Entry 8W2F (electron microscopy, 3.10 A resolution); this record covers chains B and C of the 28 polymer chains in the assembly.

== Chain B ==
Name: Proteasome endopeptidase complex
From: Plasmodium falciparum 3D7
Notes: EC 3.4.25.1
UniProt: C6KST3 (C6KST3_PLAF7); residues 1-235 here = UniProt positions 1-235
Amino-acid sequence (235 residues; row label = number of the first residue in the row):
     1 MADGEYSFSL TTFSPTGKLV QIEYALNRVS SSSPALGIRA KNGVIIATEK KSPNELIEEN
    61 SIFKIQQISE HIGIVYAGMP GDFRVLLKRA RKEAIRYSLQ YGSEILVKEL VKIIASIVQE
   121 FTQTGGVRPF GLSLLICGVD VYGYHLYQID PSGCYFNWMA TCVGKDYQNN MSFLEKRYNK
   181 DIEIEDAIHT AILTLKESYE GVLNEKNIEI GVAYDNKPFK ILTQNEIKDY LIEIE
Not modelled in the structure: 1-5, 51-53, 198-203, 214-216, 231-235

== Chain C ==
Name: Proteasome subunit alpha type
From: Plasmodium falciparum 3D7
UniProt: Q8IDG3 (Q8IDG3_PLAF7); numbering as in UniProt (aligned over 1-242)
Amino-acid sequence (242 residues; numbered 1 to 242; the number before each row is that of its first residue):
     1 MARRYDSRTT TFSPEGRLYQ VEYALEAINN ASITIGLITK DGVILGADKV FISKLIDKAN
    61 NYEKIYKIDK HIFCGVAGLN ADANILINQS RLYAQRYLYN YNEVQPVSQL VVQICDIKQS
   121 YTQYGGLRPY GVSFLIGGYD TKDGYQLYHT DPSGNYSGWF ATAIGTNNLT ASSVLKQEWK
   181 NDMTLEEGLL LALKTLAKST DTEIPKSEKI ELAYLTNKDG EVYQKYLTEK EIEELIKLYT
   241 QK
Not modelled in the structure: 50-52, 58-61

== Chain B / chain C interface ==
Contacting residue pairs (59; chain B residue first):
  Phe8(B) - Ala2(C)
  Phe8(B) - Asp6(C)
  Phe8(B) - Gly126(C)
  Ser9(B) - Ser7(C)
  Ser9(B) - Gly126(C)  hydrogen bond (backbone-backbone)
  Ser9(B) - Leu127(C)
  Ser9(B) - Arg128(C)  hydrogen bond (side chain-backbone)
  Thr11(B) - Arg128(C)
  Thr12(B) - Ser7(C)  hydrogen bond
  Thr12(B) - Gln20(C)
  Phe13(B) - Gln20(C)
  Phe13(B) - Tyr23(C)
  Phe13(B) - Leu79(C)  hydrophobic
  Phe13(B) - Arg128(C)
  Phe13(B) - Pro129(C)
  Phe13(B) - Gly131(C)
  Ser14(B) - Tyr23(C)
  Pro15(B) - Tyr23(C)
  Thr16(B) - Glu26(C)
  Gly17(B) - Tyr23(C)
  Gly17(B) - Ala27(C)
  Lys18(B) - Asn30(C)
  Leu19(B) - Leu79(C)  hydrophobic
  Leu19(B) - Arg128(C)
  Arg39(B) - Asp57(C)  salt bridge
  Ser116(B) - Ile85(C)
  Gln119(B) - Ala81(C)
  Gln119(B) - Asp82(C)  hydrogen bond
  Gln119(B) - Ile85(C)
  Gln119(B) - Arg128(C)
  Thr122(B) - Arg128(C)  hydrogen bond (backbone-side chain)
  Gln123(B) - Asp82(C)
  Gln123(B) - Tyr121(C)
  Gln123(B) - Leu127(C)
  Gln123(B) - Arg128(C)
  Gln123(B) - Pro129(C)
  Gln123(B) - Tyr130(C)
  Thr124(B) - Leu127(C)
  Gly125(B) - Leu127(C)
  Ser152(B) - Ala81(C)
  Gly153(B) - Ala81(C)
  Cys154(B) - Asn80(C)
  Cys154(B) - Ala81(C)  hydrogen bond (side chain-backbone)
  Tyr155(B) - Asn84(C)
  Asn157(B) - Ile56(C)
  Asn157(B) - Asp57(C)  hydrogen bond
  Trp158(B) - Ser53(C)
  Trp158(B) - Leu55(C)
  Trp158(B) - Ile56(C)  hydrophobic
  Trp158(B) - Asp57(C)
  Met159(B) - Leu55(C)  hydrogen bond (backbone-backbone)
  Met159(B) - Asp57(C)
  Ala160(B) - Leu55(C)
  Met171(B) - Ser53(C)
  Met171(B) - Leu55(C)  hydrophobic
  Leu174(B) - Leu55(C)  hydrophobic
  Glu175(B) - Lys54(C)
  Glu175(B) - Leu55(C)
  Tyr178(B) - Leu55(C)  hydrophobic
Also at the interface, not in a pair above, chain B (32 interface residues in all): Ser7, Lys112
Also at the interface, not in a pair above, chain C (30 interface residues in all): Tyr5, Thr9, Ala24, Arg91

== Overview ==
The interface between chain B and chain C involves 32 residues on one side and 30 on the other, with 8
hydrogen bonds and 1 salt bridge. Polar pairs include Arg39(B)-Asp57(C), Ser9(B)-Arg128(C) and
Thr12(B)-Ser7(C).
Here chain B is Proteasome endopeptidase complex and chain C is Proteasome subunit alpha type, both from
Plasmodium falciparum 3D7. Entry 8W2F (Plasmodium falciparum 20S proteasome bound to an inhibitor) was
determined by electron microscopy.
